Entry 6WGG (electron microscopy, 8.10 A resolution (very low resolution: no residue pairs are listed; an interface is given only as per-side residue counts)); this record covers chains B and C of the 16 polymer chains in the assembly.

# Chain B
Protein: Origin recognition complex subunit 2
Organism: Saccharomyces cerevisiae
UniProt: P32833 (ORC2_YEAST); residue numbers follow UniProt; this construct covers 1-620
Chain sequence (620 residues; numbered 1 to 620; the number before each row is that of its first residue):
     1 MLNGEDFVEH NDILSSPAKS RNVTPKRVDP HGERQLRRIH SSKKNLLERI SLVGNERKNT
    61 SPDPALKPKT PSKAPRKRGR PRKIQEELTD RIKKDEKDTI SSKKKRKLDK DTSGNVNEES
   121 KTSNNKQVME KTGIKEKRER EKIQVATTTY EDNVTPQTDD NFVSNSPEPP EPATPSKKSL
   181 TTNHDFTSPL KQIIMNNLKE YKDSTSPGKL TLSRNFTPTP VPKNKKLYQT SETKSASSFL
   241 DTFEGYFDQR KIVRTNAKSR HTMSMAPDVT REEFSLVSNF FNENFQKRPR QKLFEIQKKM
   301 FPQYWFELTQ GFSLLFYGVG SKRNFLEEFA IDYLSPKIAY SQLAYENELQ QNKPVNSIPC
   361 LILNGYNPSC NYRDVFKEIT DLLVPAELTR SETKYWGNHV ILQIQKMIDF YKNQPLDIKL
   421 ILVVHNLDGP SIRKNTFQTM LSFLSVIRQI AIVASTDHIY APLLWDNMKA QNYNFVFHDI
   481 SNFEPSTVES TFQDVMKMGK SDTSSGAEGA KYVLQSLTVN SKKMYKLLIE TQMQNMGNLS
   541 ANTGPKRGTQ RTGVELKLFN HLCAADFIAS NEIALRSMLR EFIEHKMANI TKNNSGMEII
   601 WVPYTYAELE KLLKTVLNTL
Unresolved in the structure: 1-257, 344-354, 395-396, 499-505, 536-546, 593-596, 619-620

# Chain C
Protein: Origin recognition complex subunit 3
Organism: Saccharomyces cerevisiae
UniProt: P54790 (ORC3_YEAST); residue numbers follow UniProt; this construct covers 1-616
Chain sequence (616 residues; row label = number of the first residue in the row):
     1 MSDLNQSKKM NVSEFADAQR SHYTVYPSLP QSNKNDKHIP FVKLLSGKES EVNVEKRWEL
    61 YHQLHSHFHD QVDHIIDNIE ADLKAEISDL LYSETTQKRR CFNTIFLLGS DSTTKIELKD
   121 ESSRYNVLIE LTPKESPNVR MMLRRSMYKL YSAADAEEHP TIKYEDINDE DGDFTEQNND
   181 VSYDLSLVEN FKRLFGKDLA MVFNFKDVDS INFNTLDNFI ILLKSAFKYD HVKISLIFNI
   241 NTNLSNIEKN LRQSTIRLLK RNYHKLDVSS NKGFKYGNQI FQSFLDTVDG KLNLSDRFVE
   301 FILSKMANNT NHNLQLLTKM LDYSLMSYFF QNAFSVFIDP VNVDFLNDDY LKILSRCPTF
   361 MFFVEGLIKQ HAPADEILSL LTNKNRGLEE FFVEFLVREN PINGHAKFVA RFLEEELNIT
   421 NFNLIELYHN LLIGKLDSYL DRWSACKEYK DRLHFEPIDT IFQELFTLDN RSGLLTQSIF
   481 PSYKSNIEDN LLSWEQVLPS LDKENYDTLS GDLDKIMAPV LGQLFKLYRE ANMTINIYDF
   541 YIAFRETLPK EEILNFIRKD PSNTKLLELA ETPDAFDKVA LILFMQAIFA FENMGLIKFQ
   601 STKSYDLVEK CVWRGI
Unresolved in the structure: 1-15, 28-54, 160-179, 500-508, 616

# Chain B / chain C interface
At this resolution (8 A) residue pairs are not listed: 87 residues of chain B and 80 of chain C lie at the interface.

# In short
87 residues of chain B face 80 of chain C across their interface.
Chain B is Origin recognition complex subunit 2 and chain C is Origin recognition complex subunit 3, both from
Saccharomyces cerevisiae; the structure, Atomic model of pre-insertion mutant OCCM-DNA
complex(ORC-Cdc6-Cdt1-Mcm2-7 with Mcm6 WHD truncation), was determined by electron microscopy (same
publication as 6WGC, 6WGF and 6WGI).
